PDB entry 7NTA | electron microscopy, 3.50 A resolution | chains B and C of the 3 polymer chains in the assembly

# Chain B (and C)
Molecule: Spike glycoprotein
From: Severe acute respiratory syndrome coronavirus 2
Notes: chain C of this document is another copy of the same molecule, construct and numbering; everything in this record applies to it too
Reference sequence: P0DTC2 (SPIKE_SARS2); residue numbers follow UniProt; this construct covers 1-1208
Chain sequence (1287 residues; each row starts with the number of its first residue; numbers below 1 keep their minus sign (Met-30 is residue -30)):
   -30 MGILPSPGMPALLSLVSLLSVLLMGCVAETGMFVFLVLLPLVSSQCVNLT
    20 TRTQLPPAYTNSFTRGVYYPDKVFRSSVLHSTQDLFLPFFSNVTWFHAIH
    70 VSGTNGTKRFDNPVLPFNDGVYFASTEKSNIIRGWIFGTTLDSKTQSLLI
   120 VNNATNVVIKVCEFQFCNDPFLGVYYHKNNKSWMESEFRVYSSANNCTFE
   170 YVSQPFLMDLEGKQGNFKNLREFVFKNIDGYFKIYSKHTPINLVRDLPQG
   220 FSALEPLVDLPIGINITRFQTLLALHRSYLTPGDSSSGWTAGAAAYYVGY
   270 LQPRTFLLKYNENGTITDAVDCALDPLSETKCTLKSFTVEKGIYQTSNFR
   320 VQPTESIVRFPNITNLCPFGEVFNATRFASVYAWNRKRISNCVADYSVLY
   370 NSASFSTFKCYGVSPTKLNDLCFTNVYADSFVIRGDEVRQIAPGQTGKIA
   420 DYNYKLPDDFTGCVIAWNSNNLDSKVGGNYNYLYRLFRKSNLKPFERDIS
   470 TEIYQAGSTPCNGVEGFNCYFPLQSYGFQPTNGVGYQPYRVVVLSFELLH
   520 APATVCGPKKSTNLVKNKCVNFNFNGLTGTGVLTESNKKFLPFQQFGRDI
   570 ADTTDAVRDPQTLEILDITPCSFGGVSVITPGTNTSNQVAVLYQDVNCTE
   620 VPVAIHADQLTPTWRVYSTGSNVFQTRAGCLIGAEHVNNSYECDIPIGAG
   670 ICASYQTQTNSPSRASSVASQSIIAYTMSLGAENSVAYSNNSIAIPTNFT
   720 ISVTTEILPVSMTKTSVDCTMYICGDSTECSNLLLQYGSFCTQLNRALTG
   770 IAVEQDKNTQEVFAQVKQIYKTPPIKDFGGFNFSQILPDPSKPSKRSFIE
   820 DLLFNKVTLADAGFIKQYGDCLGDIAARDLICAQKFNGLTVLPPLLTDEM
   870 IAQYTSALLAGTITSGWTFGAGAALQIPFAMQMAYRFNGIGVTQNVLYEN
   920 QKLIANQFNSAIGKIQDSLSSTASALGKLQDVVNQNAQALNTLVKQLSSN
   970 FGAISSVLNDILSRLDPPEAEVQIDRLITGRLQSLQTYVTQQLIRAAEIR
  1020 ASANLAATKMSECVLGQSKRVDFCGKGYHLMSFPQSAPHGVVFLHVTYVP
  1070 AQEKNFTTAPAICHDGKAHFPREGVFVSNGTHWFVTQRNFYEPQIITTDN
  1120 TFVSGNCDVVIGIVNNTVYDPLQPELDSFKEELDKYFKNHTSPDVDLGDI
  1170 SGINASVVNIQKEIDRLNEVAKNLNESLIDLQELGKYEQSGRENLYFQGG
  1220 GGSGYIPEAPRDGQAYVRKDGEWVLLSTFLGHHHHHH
Not modelled in the structure: -30 to 13, 618-632, 677-688, 829-847, 1147-1256
Differences from the reference sequence: initiating methionine (-30); expression tag (-29 to 0, 1209-1256); engineered mutation Ser682 (Arg in P0DTC2), Ser685 (Arg in P0DTC2), Pro986 (Lys in P0DTC2), Pro987 (Val in P0DTC2)
Curated features (UniProtKB/Swiss-Prot):
  - region: Asn280 to Cys301 (Putative superantigen), Arg403 to Asp405 (Integrin-binding motif), Asn448 to Phe456 (Immunodominant HLA epitope recognized by the CD8+), Pro681, Arg683, Ala684 (Putative superantigen), Ser816 to Tyr837 (Fusion peptide 1), Lys835 to Phe855 (Fusion peptide 2), Asp1163 to Glu1202 (Heptad repeat 2)
  - site: Arg815, Ser816 (Cleavage)
  - glycosylation: Asn17 (N-linked (GlcNAc...) (complex) asparagine), Asn61 (N-linked (GlcNAc...) (hybrid) asparagine), Asn74 (N-linked (GlcNAc...) (complex) asparagine), Asn122 (N-linked (GlcNAc...) (hybrid) asparagine), Asn149 (N-linked (GlcNAc...) (complex) asparagine), Asn165 (N-linked (GlcNAc...) (complex) asparagine), Asn234 (N-linked (GlcNAc...) (high mannose) asparagine), Asn282 (N-linked (GlcNAc...) (complex) asparagine), Thr323 (O-linked (GalNAc) threonine), Ser325 (O-linked (HexNAc...) serine), Asn331 (N-linked (GlcNAc...) (complex) asparagine), Asn343 (N-linked (GlcNAc...) (complex) asparagine), Asn603 (N-linked (GlcNAc...) (hybrid) asparagine), Asn616 (N-linked (GlcNAc...) (complex) asparagine), Asn657 (N-linked (GlcNAc...) (complex) asparagine), Thr676 (O-linked (GlcNAc...) threonine), Thr678 (O-linked (GlcNAc...) threonine), Asn709 (N-linked (GlcNAc...) (high mannose) asparagine), Asn717 (N-linked (GlcNAc...) (hybrid) asparagine), Asn801 (N-linked (GlcNAc...) (hybrid) asparagine) and 6 more in UniProt
  - natural variant: Leu5 (L5F: In strain: Iota/B.1.526), Ser13 (S13I: In strain: Epsilon/B.1.427/B.1.429), Leu18 (L18F: In strain: Beta/B.1.351, Gamma/P.1 and 1 more), Thr19 (T19I: In strain: Omicron/BQ.1.1, Omicron/XBB.1.5 and 1 more; T19R: In strain: Delta/B.1.617.2, Omicron/BA.2 and 4 more), Thr20 (T20N: In strain: Gamma/P.1), Leu24 to Ala27 (sequence variant, change not given here; In strain: Omicron/BA.2, Omicron/BA.2.12.1 and 6 more), Pro26 (P26S: In strain: Gamma/P.1), Gln52 (Q52H: In strain: Omicron/EG.5.1), Ala67 (A67V: In strain: Eta/B.1.525, Omicron/BA.1), His69 to Val70 (deletion: In strain: Alpha/B.1.1.7, Eta/B.1.525 and 5 more), Gly75 (G75V: In strain: Lambda/C.37), Thr76 (T76I: In strain: Lambda/C.37), 82 further natural variant entries in UniProt
  - mutagenesis: His69 to Val70 (Increased incorporation of cleaved spike into virions), Asn121 (N121Q: Partial loss of biliverdin affinity), Arg190 (R190K: Partial loss of biliverdin affinity), Asn234 (N234Q: Increased resistance to neutralizing antibodies), Asn331 (N331Q: Reduced viral infectivity), Asn343 (N343Q: Reduced viral infectivity), Leu452 (L452R: Increased resistance to neutralizing antibodies. Decreases HLA binding to NF9 epitope. Increased binding affinity to human ACE2), Tyr453 (Y453F: Decreased HLA binding to NF9 epitope. Increased binding affinity to human ACE2), Ala475 (A475V: Increased resistance to neutralizing antibodies), Val483 (V483A: Increased resistance to neutralizing antibodies), Glu484 (E484D: Increased replication in human TMEM106B overexpressing cells), Phe490 (F490L: Increased resistance to neutralizing antibodies and human covalescent sera neutralization), 12 further mutagenesis entries in UniProt
Cystine bridges: Cys15-Cys136, Cys131-Cys166, Cys291-Cys301, Cys336-Cys361, Cys379-Cys432, Cys391-Cys525, Cys480-Cys488, Cys538-Cys590, Cys617-Cys649, Cys662-Cys671, Cys738-Cys760, Cys743-Cys749, Cys1032-Cys1043, Cys1082-Cys1126
Covalent attachments: N-acetylglucosamine (NAG) linked to Asn17, Asn61, Asn165, Asn234, Asn282, Asn331, Asn343, Asn603, Asn616, Asn657, Asn709, Asn717, Asn801, Asn1074, Asn1098, Asn1134
Ligand contacts: biliverdine ix alpha (BLA): Asn99, Ile101, Arg102, Gly103, Trp104, Ile119, Asn121, Val126, Met177, Arg190, Phe192, Ser205, His207, Leu226
Reported in the primary citation:
  - mutagenesis - N121Q, R190K, H207A: decreased binding to biliverdine ix alpha
  - mutagenesis - N121Q: abolished binding to bilirubin

# Interface between chain B and chain C
Pairs across the interface (129; chain B residue first):
  Lys41(B) with Phe562(C), hydrogen bond (side chain-backbone); Gln563(C); Gln564(C), hydrogen bond (backbone-backbone)
  Val42(B) with Gln563(C); Phe565(C); Arg567(C)
  Phe43(B) with Lys558(C); Phe559(C), hydrophobic; Gln563(C), hydrogen bond (backbone-side chain); Phe565(C), hydrogen bond (backbone-backbone); Gly566(C); Arg567(C), hydrogen bond (backbone-backbone)
  Arg44(B) with Arg567(C)
  Tyr200(B) with Asn394(C); Tyr396(C)
  Lys202(B) with His519(C)
  Pro225(B) with Phe562(C)
  Pro230(B) with Arg357(C)
  Phe374(B) with Lys417(C), hydrogen bond (backbone-side chain)
  Gly413(B) with Pro987(C)
  Val503(B) with Val503(C), hydrophobic
  Asp737(B) with Asn317(C), hydrogen bond
  Met740(B) with Arg319(C); Phe592(C), hydrophobic
  Asp745(B) with Arg319(C)
  Gln755(B) with Asn969(C), hydrogen bond; Phe970(C)
  Tyr756(B) with Phe970(C)
  Gly757(B) with Gln965(C); Ser968(C)
  Ser758(B) with Thr961(C); Gln965(C), hydrogen bond
  Phe759(B) with Gln965(C); Phe970(C), hydrophobic; Ser1003(C)
  Gln762(B) with Thr961(C); Thr1006(C)
  Arg765(B) with Gln957(C)
  Gln787(B) with Ala701(C); Asn703(C)
  Ile788(B) with Ala701(C), hydrogen bond (backbone-backbone); Glu702(C); Asn703(C), hydrogen bond (backbone-backbone)
  Tyr789(B) with Asn703(C)
  Lys790(B) with Glu702(C); Asn703(C), hydrogen bond (backbone-backbone); Ser704(C)
  Pro792(B) with Tyr707(C), hydrophobic
  Asp796(B) with Tyr707(C), hydrogen bond (backbone-side chain); Asn709(C), hydrogen bond
  Phe797(B) with Tyr707(C)
  Ala852(B) with Asp568(C)
  Lys854(B) with Phe592(C), hydrogen bond (side chain-backbone); Asp614(C), salt bridge
  Phe855(B) with Pro589(C), hydrophobic
  Gly857(B) with Phe592(C)
  Thr859(B) with Asp614(C), hydrogen bond
  Pro863(B) with Ala668(C), hydrogen bond (backbone-backbone)
  Leu864(B) with Pro665(C), hydrophobic; Ala668(C); Gly669(C), hydrogen bond (backbone-backbone)
  Leu865(B) with Met697(C), hydrophobic
  Met869(B) with Met697(C), hydrophobic; Leu699(C), hydrophobic
  Gln872(B) with Leu699(C)
  Tyr873(B) with Leu699(C)
  Thr883(B) with Val705(C); Tyr707(C)
  Gly889(B) with Asp1041(C)
  Ala890(B) with Pro1069(C)
  Ala892(B) with Glu1072(C)
  Ala893(B) with Val705(C), hydrophobic
  Leu894(B) with Ala713(C); Pro715(C); Glu1072(C)
  Gln895(B) with Ala706(C); Ser711(C); Ile712(C); Ala713(C), hydrogen bond (backbone-backbone); Asn1074(C), hydrogen bond
  Ile896(B) with Tyr707(C); Ser711(C); Ile712(C), hydrophobic
  Pro897(B) with Tyr707(C), hydrophobic; Asn709(C); Ser711(C)
  Phe898(B) with Tyr707(C)
  Met900(B) with Thr1077(C)
  Tyr904(B) with Val1094(C); Arg1107(C)
  Gln913(B) with Pro1090(C); Arg1107(C)
  Asn914(B) with Phe1089(C); Phe1121(C); Ser1123(C), hydrogen bond
  Tyr917(B) with Pro1079(C), hydrophobic; Phe1089(C), hydrophobic
  Glu918(B) with Ser1123(C); Val1128(C); Val1129(C)
  Gln920(B) with Ile1130(C)
  Val963(B) with Ala570(C), hydrophobic
  Lys964(B) with Ile569(C)
  Leu966(B) with Ala570(C)
  Ser967(B) with Asp571(C)
  Ser975(B) with Asp571(C), hydrogen bond
  Asn978(B) with Thr547(C), hydrogen bond
  Ser982(B) with Lys386(C); Leu390(C)
  Arg983(B) with Gly381(C); Val382(C); Ser383(C); Leu390(C); Thr430(C); Leu517(C)
  Leu984(B) with Lys386(C)
  Asp985(B) with Ser383(C), hydrogen bond; Thr385(C); Lys386(C)
  Asp994(B) with Arg995(C), salt bridge
  Gln1005(B) with Gln1002(C), hydrogen bond
  Leu1012(B) with Gln1010(C)
  Arg1019(B) with Glu1017(C)
  Thr1027(B) with Arg1039(C)
  Ser1030(B) with Val1040(C), hydrogen bond (side chain-backbone); Asp1041(C)
  Glu1031(B) with Arg1039(C), salt bridge
  Leu1034(B) with Val1040(C)
  Arg1039(B) with Arg1039(C)
Other interface residues (no listed pair), chain B (92 interface residues in all): Tyr38, Asp40, Glu224, Asp228, Asn282, Ser375, Thr768, Asn856, Pro862, Trp886, Gly891, Asn907, Val976, Leu981, Gly1035, Glu1111, Leu1145
Other interface residues (no listed pair), chain C (98 interface residues in all): Gln314, Gly545, Gly548, Lys557, Leu560, Thr588, Ala647, Gly667, Gly700, Ser708, Asn710, Ile1013, Lys1045, Gly1046, Tyr1047, Ala1078, Gly1093, Asn1125, Leu1145

# Overview
Chain B and chain C form an interface of 92 and 98 residues respectively; the contacts include 26 hydrogen
bonds and 3 salt bridges. Among the polar pairs are Lys854(B)-Asp614(C), Asp994(B)-Arg995(C) and
Glu1031(B)-Arg1039(C). From the paper: N121Q, R190K and H207A of chain B reduce binding to biliverdine ix
alpha; N121Q of chain B abolishes binding to bilirubin.
Chain B and chain C are both Spike glycoprotein (Severe acute respiratory syndrome coronavirus 2); the
structure, Trimeric SARS-CoV-2 spike ectodomain in complex with biliverdin (one RBD erect), was determined by
electron microscopy (same publication as 7B62, 7NT9 and 7NTC).
